PDB entry 6SGB | electron microscopy, 3.30 A resolution | chains FE and CA of the 116 polymer chains in the assembly

[Chain FE]
Name: mt-SAF13
From: Trypanosoma brucei brucei
Chain sequence (553 residues; numbered 1 to 553; the number before each row is that of its first residue):
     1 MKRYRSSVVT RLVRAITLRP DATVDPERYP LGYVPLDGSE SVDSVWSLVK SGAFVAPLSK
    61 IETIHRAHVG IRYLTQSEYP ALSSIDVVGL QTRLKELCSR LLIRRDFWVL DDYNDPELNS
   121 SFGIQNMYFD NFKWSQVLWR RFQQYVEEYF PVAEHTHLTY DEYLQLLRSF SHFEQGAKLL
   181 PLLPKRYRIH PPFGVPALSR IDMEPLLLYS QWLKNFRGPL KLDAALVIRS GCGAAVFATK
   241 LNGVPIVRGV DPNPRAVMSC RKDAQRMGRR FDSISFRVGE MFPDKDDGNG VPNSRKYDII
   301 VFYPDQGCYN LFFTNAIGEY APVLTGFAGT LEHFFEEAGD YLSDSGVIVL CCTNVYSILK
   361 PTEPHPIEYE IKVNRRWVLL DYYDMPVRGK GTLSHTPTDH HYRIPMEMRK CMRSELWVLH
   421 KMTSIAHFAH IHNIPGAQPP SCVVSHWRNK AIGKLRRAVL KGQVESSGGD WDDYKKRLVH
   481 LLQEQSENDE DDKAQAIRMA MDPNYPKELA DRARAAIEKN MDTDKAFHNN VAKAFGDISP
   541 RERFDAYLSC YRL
Not modelled in the structure: 1-15, 450-553

[Chain CA]
Molecule: 9S rRNA
From: Trypanosoma brucei brucei
Sequence (620 nucleotides; numbered 1 to 620; the number before each row is that of its first residue):
     1 UAAAUUAUGG UCAAUUGUUA GUAUUCAUAU UAAUUUUUUU AAAUGUUUUA UCAUUUUAUA
    61 AAGGUUUAUU UUUGAAAGAU UUUUUGUAUA AAAUUUUAGG AAUAGUUAAU AAUAAUUUAU
   121 AAUUUUGAUU AGAUUGUUUU GUUAAUGCUA UUAGAUGGGU GUGGAAAAAU AAAAAAAAUA
   181 AUUAAUAUAU AUCAAUAAUA AAUUAAAUUA AUCUAUUAGU CAGAAAUGGA UGCCAGCCGU
   241 UGCGGUAAUU UCUAUGCUUU UAAAUAUUAU ACAAUUAUCA UAUUAAAUUG UUAAGUGCUG
   301 AUUUAACCAA UAAAAAUAUA AAUAAUUUUU AUUUGUUUUU AAACACCAUU AGGUAUAUGC
   361 AAAUAUAAAA UUAUAGUAAU UAUAAAUUAU AUUAUAUUAU AUUUAUUCAU AUAAUUAAUA
   421 GGAUAAUAUU UGUAGUUUUU GAUACCAUGA UAAGGAUUAU AAAUUGAAAG UGUUAAUAUC
   481 AUAAUCAAAA UUUAUUAUUU AUAUUAAAUA UGUAUGUGUA GAUAAAAUAA GAAAUUAAAA
   541 AGGUAUUGUU GCCCACCAAU UUUUAUAAUA AAAAUAACGU GCAGUAAUUA AUAUAUUUAU
   601 AAAAAUAUAU UUUUUUUUUX
Not modelled in the structure: 543-553
Modified positions: UBD (uridine 3',5'-bis(dihydrogen phosphate)) at position 620
Ion coordination: Mg2+: A75, A76

[Chain FE / chain CA interface]
Residue-residue contacts (55):
  Val69(FE) - A195(CA)  base contact
  Val69(FE) - U196(CA)  phosphate contact
  Arg72(FE) - U196(CA)  salt bridge to the phosphate
  Tyr73(FE) - A194(CA)  sugar contact
  Tyr73(FE) - A195(CA)  stacking on the base
  Ile124(FE) - A197(CA)  base contact
  Met127(FE) - A197(CA)  base contact
  Met127(FE) - U199(CA)  hydrogen bond to the sugar
  Tyr128(FE) - A197(CA)  hydrogen bond to the phosphate
  Tyr128(FE) - A198(CA)  phosphate contact
  Tyr128(FE) - U199(CA)  hydrogen bond to the sugar
  Arg168(FE) - A197(CA)  hydrogen bond to the base
  Gln175(FE) - U199(CA)  sugar contact
  Ala177(FE) - U199(CA)  phosphate contact
  Lys178(FE) - A198(CA)  hydrogen bond to the phosphate
  Lys178(FE) - U199(CA)  salt bridge to the phosphate
  Lys178(FE) - A200(CA)  salt bridge to the phosphate
  Leu180(FE) - U39(CA)  base contact
  Pro184(FE) - U36(CA)  phosphate contact
  Pro184(FE) - U37(CA)  phosphate contact
  Lys185(FE) - U37(CA)  hydrogen bond to the base
  Lys185(FE) - U38(CA)  base contact
  Lys185(FE) - U203(CA)  hydrogen bond to the base
  Arg186(FE) - U36(CA)  salt bridge to the phosphate
  Gly218(FE) - A218(CA)  phosphate contact
  Gly218(FE) - G219(CA)  phosphate contact
  Lys221(FE) - G219(CA)  salt bridge to the phosphate
  Ile246(FE) - A226(CA)  sugar contact
  Arg248(FE) - U227(CA)  sugar contact
  Arg261(FE) - G229(CA)  hydrogen bond to the phosphate
  Arg261(FE) - A230(CA)  salt bridge to the phosphate
  Arg269(FE) - U253(CA)  hydrogen bond to the phosphate
  Arg269(FE) - A254(CA)  sugar contact
  Arg270(FE) - U35(CA)  salt bridge to the phosphate
  Arg270(FE) - U36(CA)  salt bridge to the phosphate
  Asp272(FE) - G228(CA)  hydrogen bond to the sugar
  Asp272(FE) - U253(CA)  sugar contact
  Ser273(FE) - G228(CA)  sugar contact
  Ile274(FE) - G228(CA)  sugar contact
  Ser275(FE) - G228(CA)  phosphate contact
  Ser275(FE) - G229(CA)  phosphate contact
  Arg277(FE) - U227(CA)  hydrogen bond to the sugar
  Arg277(FE) - G229(CA)  salt bridge to the phosphate
  Gly290(FE) - A247(CA)  base contact
  Arg295(FE) - A226(CA)  sugar contact
  Arg295(FE) - G228(CA)  salt bridge to the phosphate
  Lys390(FE) - C193(CA)  salt bridge to the phosphate
  Lys390(FE) - A194(CA)  salt bridge to the phosphate
  His401(FE) - A197(CA)  salt bridge to the phosphate
  Arg403(FE) - A195(CA)  salt bridge to the phosphate
  Arg403(FE) - U196(CA)  hydrogen bond to the phosphate
  Arg403(FE) - A197(CA)  salt bridge to the phosphate
  Met406(FE) - U192(CA)  sugar contact
  Met406(FE) - C193(CA)  sugar contact
  Arg409(FE) - A194(CA)  salt bridge to the phosphate
Interface residues without a listed pair, chain FE (44 interface residues in all): His172, Gly176, Tyr187, Arg188, Arg200, Arg217, Leu241, Asn289, Gly391, Thr392, Ile404
Interface residues without a listed pair, chain CA (30 interface residues in all): U34, U40, A41, A202, U217

[Overview]
44 residues of chain FE face 30 of chain CA across their interface, with 12 hydrogen bonds, 16 salt bridges
and 1 aromatic stacking contact. Among the polar pairs are Arg168(FE)-A197(CA), Lys185(FE)-U37(CA) and
Lys185(FE)-U203(CA). The Mg2+ site is built by A75(CA) and A76(CA).
Here chain FE is mt-SAF13 and chain CA is 9S rRNA, both from Trypanosoma brucei brucei. Entry 6SGB (mt-SSU
assemblosome of Trypanosoma brucei) was determined by electron microscopy (same publication as 6SG9 and 6SGA).
